Entry 4M78 (X-ray diffraction, 2.79 A resolution); this record covers chains F and G of the 7 polymer chains in the assembly.

# Chain F
Molecule: U6 snRNA-associated Sm-like protein LSm7
Organism: Saccharomyces cerevisiae
UniProt: P53905 (LSM7_YEAST); residue numbers follow UniProt; this construct covers 1-115
Chain sequence (115 residues; each row starts with the number of its first residue):
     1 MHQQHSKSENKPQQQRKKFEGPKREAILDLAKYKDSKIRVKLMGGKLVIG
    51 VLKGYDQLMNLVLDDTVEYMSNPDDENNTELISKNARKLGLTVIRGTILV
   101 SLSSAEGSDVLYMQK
Not modelled in the structure: 1-26, 71-84, 106-115

# Chain G
Molecule: U6 snRNA-associated Sm-like protein LSm4
Organism: Saccharomyces cerevisiae
UniProt: P40070 (LSM4_YEAST); residue numbers follow UniProt; this construct covers 1-93
Chain sequence (93 residues; each row starts with the number of its first residue):
     1 MLPLYLLTNAKGQQMQIELKNGEIIQGILTNVDNWMNLTLSNVTEYSEES
    51 AINSEDNAESSKAVKLNEIYIRGTFIKFIKLQDNIIDKVKQQI
Not modelled in the structure: 48-63, 87-93

# How chain F and chain G interact
Residue-residue contacts (32):
  Ile-27(F) / Asn-31(G)
  Ile-27(F) / Val-32(G)
  Ile-27(F) / Asp-33(G)
  Ile-27(F) / Asn-37(G)
  Ile-27(F) / Leu-38(G)
  Ile-27(F) / Thr-39(G)
  Leu-28(F) / Thr-39(G)
  Leu-28(F) / Glu-68(G)
  Leu-28(F) / Tyr-70(G)  hydrophobic
  Lys-32(F) / Glu-68(G)  salt bridge
  Tyr-33(F) / Glu-68(G)
  Arg-39(F) / Glu-45(G)  salt bridge
  Arg-39(F) / Leu-66(G)
  Lys-41(F) / Glu-23(G)  salt bridge
  Lys-41(F) / Glu-45(G)  salt bridge
  Leu-58(F) / Arg-72(G)
  Met-59(F) / Tyr-70(G)
  Met-59(F) / Arg-72(G)
  Gly-96(F) / Arg-72(G)  hydrogen bond (backbone-side chain)
  Leu-99(F) / Tyr-70(G)  hydrophobic
  Leu-99(F) / Arg-72(G)  hydrogen bond (backbone-side chain)
  Val-100(F) / Ile-71(G)
  Val-100(F) / Arg-72(G)  hydrogen bond (backbone-backbone)
  Val-100(F) / Phe-75(G)  hydrophobic
  Ser-101(F) / Ile-69(G)
  Ser-101(F) / Tyr-70(G)
  Leu-102(F) / Ile-69(G)
  Leu-102(F) / Tyr-70(G)  hydrogen bond (backbone-backbone)
  Ser-103(F) / Leu-66(G)
  Ser-103(F) / Glu-68(G)
  Ser-103(F) / Ile-69(G)
  Ser-104(F) / Leu-66(G)
Also at the interface, not in a pair above, chain F (16 interface residues in all): Thr-97

# Overview
16 residues of chain F face 15 of chain G across their interface, with 4 hydrogen bonds and 4 salt bridges.
Among the polar pairs are Lys-32(F)/Glu-68(G), Arg-39(F)/Glu-45(G) and Lys-41(F)/Glu-23(G).
Chain F is U6 snRNA-associated Sm-like protein LSm7 and chain G is U6 snRNA-associated Sm-like protein LSm4,
both from Saccharomyces cerevisiae; the structure, Crystal structure of Lsm2-8 complex, space group P21, was
determined by X-ray diffraction together with 4M77, 4M7A, 4M7D and 4M75 from the same study.
